Entry 4B5F (X-ray diffraction, 2.00 A resolution); this record covers chains A and U of the 3 polymer chains in the assembly.

[Chain A]
Protein: Putative exodeoxyribonuclease
From: Neisseria meningitidis
Notes: EC 3.1.11.2
UniProt: C9X331 (C9X331_NEIM8); residues 1-259 here = UniProt positions 1-259
Sequence (259 residues; numbered 1 to 259; the number before each row is that of its first residue):
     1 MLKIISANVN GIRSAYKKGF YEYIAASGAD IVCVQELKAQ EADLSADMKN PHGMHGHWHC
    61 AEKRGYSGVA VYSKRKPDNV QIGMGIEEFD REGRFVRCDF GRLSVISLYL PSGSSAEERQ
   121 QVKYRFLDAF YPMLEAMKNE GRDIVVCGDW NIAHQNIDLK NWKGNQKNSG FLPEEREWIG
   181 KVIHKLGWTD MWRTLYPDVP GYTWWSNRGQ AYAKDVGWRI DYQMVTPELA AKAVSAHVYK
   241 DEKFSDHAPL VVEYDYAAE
Not modelled in the structure: 257-259
Sequence notes: conflict Gly101 (Asp in C9X331)

[Chain U]
Molecule: 11-nt DNA strand
Sequence (11 nucleotides; each row starts with the number of its first residue):
    31 GCTACXGATC G
Modified residues: 3DR (1',2'-dideoxyribofuranose-5'-phosphate) at position 36

[Interface between chain A and chain U]
Pairs across the interface - 35 pairs, chain A then chain U:
  Glu36(A) - 3DR_36(U)  phosphate contact
  Lys63(A) - DA34(U)  salt bridge to the phosphate
  Tyr66(A) - DA34(U)  phosphate contact
  Tyr66(A) - DC35(U)  hydrogen bond to the phosphate
  Tyr109(A) - DC35(U)  sugar contact
  Tyr109(A) - 3DR_36(U)  hydrogen bond to the phosphate
  Ser112(A) - DC35(U)  sugar contact
  Ser112(A) - 3DR_36(U)  hydrogen bond to the phosphate
  Ser114(A) - DC35(U)  sugar contact
  Ser114(A) - 3DR_36(U)  sugar contact
  Ser114(A) - DG37(U)  hydrogen bond to the phosphate
  Ser115(A) - DA34(U)  sugar contact
  Ser115(A) - DC35(U)  hydrogen bond to the phosphate
  Asn151(A) - 3DR_36(U)  hydrogen bond to the sugar
  Asn161(A) - DA38(U)  phosphate contact
  Asn161(A) - DT39(U)  base contact
  Asn165(A) - DG37(U)  sugar contact
  Asn165(A) - DA38(U)  phosphate contact
  Asn168(A) - DG37(U)  sugar contact
  Ser169(A) - 3DR_36(U)  sugar contact
  Trp204(A) - 3DR_36(U)  sugar contact
  Trp204(A) - DG37(U)  phosphate contact
  Ser206(A) - DA38(U)  sugar contact
  Arg208(A) - DG37(U)  hydrogen bond to the base
  Arg208(A) - DA38(U)  sugar contact
  Gly209(A) - DT39(U)  phosphate contact
  Gln210(A) - DT39(U)  hydrogen bond to the phosphate
  Ala211(A) - DA38(U)  sugar contact
  Ala211(A) - DT39(U)  phosphate contact
  Lys214(A) - DT39(U)  salt bridge to the phosphate
  Val216(A) - DA38(U)  phosphate contact
  Val216(A) - DT39(U)  phosphate contact
  Trp218(A) - 3DR_36(U)  sugar contact
  Trp218(A) - DG37(U)  sugar contact
  Trp218(A) - DA38(U)  hydrogen bond to the phosphate
Interface residues without a listed pair, chain A (27 interface residues in all): Arg94, Arg119, Asp149, Gly170, Ile220, His247

[Summary]
The interface between chain A and chain U involves 27 residues on one side and 6 on the other; the contacts
include 9 hydrogen bonds and 2 salt bridges. Polar pairs include Arg208(A)-DG37(U), Asn151(A)-3DR_36(U) and
Tyr66(A)-DC35(U).
Here chain A is Putative exodeoxyribonuclease (Neisseria meningitidis) and chain U is an 11-nt DNA strand.
Entry 4B5F (Substrate bound Neisseria AP endonuclease in absence of metal ions (crystal form 1)) was
determined by X-ray diffraction together with 4B5G, 4B5H, 4B5I, 4B5J and 4B5M from the same study.
